PDB entry 8XCM | electron microscopy, 3.08 A resolution | chains A and B of the 3 polymer chains in the assembly

[Chain A]
Name: Fructose dehydrogenase large subunit
Organism: Gluconobacter japonicus
Notes: engineered mutation(s): N1146Q
UniProt: M1VMF7 (FDHL_GLUJA); residue numbers follow UniProt; this construct covers 1-544
Sequence (544 residues; row label = number of the first residue in the row):
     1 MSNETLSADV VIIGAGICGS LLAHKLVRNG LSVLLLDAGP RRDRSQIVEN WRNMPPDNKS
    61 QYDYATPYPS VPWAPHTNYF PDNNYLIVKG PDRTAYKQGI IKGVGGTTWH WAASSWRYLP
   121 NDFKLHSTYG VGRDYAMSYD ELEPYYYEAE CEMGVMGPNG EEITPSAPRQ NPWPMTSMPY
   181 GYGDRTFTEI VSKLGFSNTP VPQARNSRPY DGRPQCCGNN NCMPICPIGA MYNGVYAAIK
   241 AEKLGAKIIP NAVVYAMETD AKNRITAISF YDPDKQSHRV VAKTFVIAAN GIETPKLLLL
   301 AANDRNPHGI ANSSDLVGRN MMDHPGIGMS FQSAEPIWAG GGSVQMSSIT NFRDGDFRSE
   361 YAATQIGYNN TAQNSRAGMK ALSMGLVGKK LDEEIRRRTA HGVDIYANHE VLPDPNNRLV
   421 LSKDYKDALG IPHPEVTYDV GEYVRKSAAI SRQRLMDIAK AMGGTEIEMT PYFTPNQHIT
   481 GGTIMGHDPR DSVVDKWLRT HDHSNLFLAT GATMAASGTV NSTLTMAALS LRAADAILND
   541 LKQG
Not modelled in the structure: 1-2, 543-544
Construct notes: variant Gln-477 (Asn in M1VMF7)
Bound ions: 3Fe-4S cluster Fe: Cys-216, Cys-222, Cys-226
Ligand contacts:
  - 3Fe-4S cluster (F3S): Arg-205, Cys-216, Cys-217, Gly-218, Asn-219, Asn-220, Asn-221, Cys-222, Ile-225, Cys-226, Pro-227, Ile-228, Ala-230, Met-231, Gly-342, Ser-343
  - FAD (flavin-adenine dinucleotide): Ile-13, Gly-14, Ala-15, Gly-16, Ile-17, Cys-18, Leu-36, Asp-37, Ala-38, Gly-39, Tyr-64, Gly-99, Ile-100, Ile-101, Lys-102, Gly-103, Gly-105, Gly-106, Thr-107, Thr-108, His-110, Trp-111, Ala-112, Ala-113, Ser-114, Met-223, Ala-252, Val-253, Val-254, Ala-288, Ala-289, Asn-290, Glu-293, Leu-297, Gln-477, His-478, Thr-510, Asn-521, Ser-522, Thr-523, Leu-524, Met-526
UniProt features mapped onto this chain:
  - active site: His-478 (Proton acceptor)

[Chain B]
Name: Fructose dehydrogenase small subunit
Organism: Gluconobacter japonicus
Notes: engineered mutation(s): N1146Q
UniProt: M1VB40 (FDHS_GLUJA); numbering as in UniProt (aligned over 1-183)
Sequence (183 residues; numbered 1 to 183; the number before each row is that of its first residue):
     1 MEKIADSGPV QIFLSRRKLL AFSGASLTVA AIGAPSKGST QDVVASNRDS ISDFMQLSAF
    61 ATGHKNLDLN IGSALLLAFE AQKHDFSTQI KALREHITKN NYQDVEALDA AMKDDPLHPT
   121 LIQIIRAWYS GVIEDETNAK VYAFEKALMY QPSRDVVVIP TYAHNGPNYW VSEPASVDVM
   181 PAF
Not modelled in the structure: 1-47

[Interface between chain A and chain B]
Pairs across the interface - 100 pairs, chain A then chain B:
  Val-48(A) / Thr-161(B)
  Trp-51(A) / Pro-160(B)  hydrophobic
  Trp-51(A) / Thr-161(B)
  Arg-52(A) / Phe-144(B)
  Arg-52(A) / Thr-161(B)
  Arg-52(A) / Tyr-162(B)  hydrogen bond
  Asn-53(A) / Val-141(B)
  Met-54(A) / Val-141(B)
  Pro-55(A) / Val-132(B)  hydrophobic
  Pro-55(A) / Glu-136(B)
  Pro-55(A) / Thr-137(B)
  Pro-55(A) / Ala-139(B)
  Pro-55(A) / Val-141(B)  hydrophobic
  Pro-56(A) / Ser-130(B)
  Pro-56(A) / Val-132(B)
  Pro-56(A) / Val-141(B)
  Pro-56(A) / Met-149(B)  hydrophobic
  Asn-58(A) / Thr-137(B)  hydrogen bond
  Lys-59(A) / Phe-144(B)
  Lys-59(A) / Tyr-150(B)
  Thr-66(A) / Thr-137(B)
  Met-178(A) / Trp-170(B)  hydrophobic
  Pro-179(A) / Asn-168(B)
  Pro-179(A) / Trp-170(B)  hydrogen bond (backbone-side chain)
  Tyr-180(A) / Trp-170(B)
  Gly-181(A) / Trp-170(B)
  Tyr-182(A) / Glu-173(B)
  Tyr-182(A) / Pro-174(B)  hydrophobic
  Arg-185(A) / Trp-170(B)  hydrogen bond (side chain-backbone)
  Arg-185(A) / Val-171(B)
  Arg-185(A) / Glu-173(B)  salt bridge
  Gln-215(A) / Pro-167(B)
  Gln-215(A) / Asn-168(B)
  Cys-216(A) / Pro-167(B)
  Cys-216(A) / Trp-170(B)
  Cys-217(A) / Ala-163(B)  hydrophobic
  Cys-217(A) / Gly-166(B)
  Cys-217(A) / Pro-167(B)  hydrophobic
  Cys-217(A) / Tyr-169(B)
  Cys-217(A) / Trp-170(B)
  Gly-218(A) / Val-158(B)
  Gly-218(A) / Tyr-169(B)
  Gly-218(A) / Trp-170(B)
  Asn-219(A) / Val-158(B)
  Asn-219(A) / Ile-159(B)
  Asn-219(A) / Pro-160(B)
  Asn-219(A) / Thr-161(B)  hydrogen bond (side chain-backbone)
  Asn-219(A) / Tyr-162(B)
  Asn-219(A) / Ala-163(B)
  Asn-220(A) / Val-158(B)
  Asn-220(A) / Pro-160(B)
  Asn-221(A) / Pro-160(B)  hydrogen bond (backbone-backbone)
  Asn-221(A) / Thr-161(B)
  Pro-227(A) / Thr-161(B)
  Pro-336(A) / Val-177(B)  hydrophobic
  Trp-338(A) / Val-156(B)  hydrophobic
  Trp-338(A) / Val-157(B)  hydrophobic
  Trp-338(A) / Pro-174(B)
  Trp-338(A) / Ala-175(B)
  Trp-338(A) / Ser-176(B)
  Trp-338(A) / Val-177(B)  hydrophobic
  Ala-339(A) / Val-157(B)
  Gly-340(A) / Val-158(B)
  Gly-340(A) / Tyr-169(B)
  Gly-341(A) / Tyr-169(B)
  Gly-341(A) / Trp-170(B)
  Gly-342(A) / Trp-170(B)
  Ala-372(A) / Val-157(B)  hydrophobic
  Ala-372(A) / Val-158(B)
  Asn-374(A) / Tyr-150(B)
  Asn-374(A) / Val-157(B)
  Asn-374(A) / Val-158(B)  hydrogen bond (side chain-backbone)
  Asn-374(A) / Pro-160(B)
  Ser-375(A) / Met-149(B)
  Ser-375(A) / Tyr-150(B)  hydrogen bond
  Gly-378(A) / Met-149(B)
  Leu-382(A) / Arg-126(B)
  Leu-382(A) / Tyr-129(B)  hydrophobic
  Val-387(A) / Val-105(B)  hydrophobic
  Val-387(A) / Asp-109(B)
  Val-387(A) / Ile-125(B)  hydrophobic
  Gly-388(A) / Val-105(B)
  Leu-391(A) / Ile-125(B)  hydrophobic
  Leu-391(A) / Tyr-129(B)  hydrophobic
  Asp-392(A) / His-64(B)  salt bridge
  Asp-392(A) / Tyr-129(B)  hydrogen bond
  Asp-392(A) / Pro-152(B)
  Asp-392(A) / Phe-183(B)
  Ile-395(A) / Tyr-129(B)  hydrophobic
  Ile-395(A) / Met-149(B)
  Ile-395(A) / Pro-152(B)  hydrophobic
  Arg-396(A) / Pro-152(B)  hydrogen bond (side chain-backbone)
  Arg-396(A) / Ser-153(B)
  Arg-396(A) / Asp-155(B)  salt bridge
  Arg-396(A) / Ser-176(B)  hydrogen bond (side chain-backbone)
  Arg-396(A) / Val-177(B)  hydrogen bond (side chain-backbone)
  Arg-396(A) / Val-179(B)  hydrogen bond (side chain-backbone)
  Thr-399(A) / Ser-153(B)
  Ala-400(A) / Val-177(B)  hydrophobic
  His-401(A) / Val-177(B)
Other interface residues (no listed pair), chain A (48 interface residues in all): Asp-57, Met-379, Gly-385, Lys-389
Other interface residues (no listed pair), chain B (46 interface residues in all): Ala-61, Glu-106, Asp-135, Leu-148, Ser-172, Met-180, Pro-181

[In short]
48 residues of chain A and 46 residues of chain B are in contact, with 13 hydrogen bonds and 3 salt bridges.
Among the polar pairs are Arg-185(A)/Glu-173(B), Asp-392(A)/His-64(B) and Arg-396(A)/Asp-155(B). Chain A binds
flavin-adenine dinucleotide and 3Fe-4S cluster.
Here chain A is Fructose dehydrogenase large subunit and chain B is Fructose dehydrogenase small subunit, both
from Gluconobacter japonicus. Entry 8XCM (Cryo-EM Structure of Membrane-bound Fructose Dehydrogenase from
Gluconobacter japonicus variant-N1146Q) was determined by electron microscopy (same publication as 8K6J, 8K6K
and 8XCN).
